9DWH - chains D and I of the 12 polymer chains in the assembly; structure by electron microscopy, 3.30 A resolution.

[Chain D]
Protein: Histone H2B type 1-C/E/F/G/I
From: Homo sapiens
Reference sequence: P62807 (H2B1C_HUMAN); residues 1-125 here correspond to UniProt positions 2-126 (UniProt number = residue number + 1)
Amino-acid sequence (125 residues; row label = number of the first residue in the row):
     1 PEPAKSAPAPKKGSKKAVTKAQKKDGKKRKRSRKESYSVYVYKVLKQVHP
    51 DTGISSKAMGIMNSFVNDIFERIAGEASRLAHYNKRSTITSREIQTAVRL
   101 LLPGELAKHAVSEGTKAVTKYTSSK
Unresolved in the structure: 1-31, 125
Swiss-Prot annotation at these positions:
  - modified residue: Pro1 (N-acetylproline), Glu2 (ADP-ribosyl glutamic acid), Lys5 (N6-(2-hydroxyisobutyryl)lysine), Ser6 (ADP-ribosylserine), Lys11 (N6-(beta-hydroxybutyryl)lysine), Lys12 (N6-(2-hydroxyisobutyryl)lysine), Ser14 (Phosphoserine), Lys15 (N6-acetyllysine), Lys16 (N6-(beta-hydroxybutyryl)lysine), Lys20 (N6-(2-hydroxyisobutyryl)lysine), Lys23 (N6-(2-hydroxyisobutyryl)lysine), Lys24 (N6-(2-hydroxyisobutyryl)lysine), Lys34 (N6-(2-hydroxyisobutyryl)lysine), Glu35 (PolyADP-ribosyl glutamic acid), Ser36 (Phosphoserine), Lys43 (N6-(2-hydroxyisobutyryl)lysine), Lys46 (N6-(2-hydroxyisobutyryl)lysine), Lys57 (N6,N6-dimethyllysine), Arg79 (Dimethylated arginine), Lys85 (N6,N6,N6-trimethyllysine) and 6 more in UniProt
  - glycosylation: Ser112 (O-linked (GlcNAc) serine)
  - cross-link (Glycyl lysine isopeptide (Lys-Gly)): Lys5 (interchain with G-Cter in SUMO2), Lys20 (interchain with G-Cter in SUMO2), Lys34 (interchain with G-Cter in ubiquitin), Lys120 (interchain with G-Cter in ubiquitin)

[Chain I]
Molecule: 601 I strand (damaged strand 1)
Sequence (117 nucleotides; each row starts with the number of its first residue):
     1 ATCGAGAATCCCGGTGCCGAGGCCGCTCAATTGGTCGTAGACAGCTCTAG
    51 CACCGCTTAAACGCACGTACGCGCTGTCCCCCGCGTTTTAACCGCCAAGG
   101 GGATTACTCCCTAGTCT

[How chain D and chain I interact]
Pairs across the interface - 11 pairs, chain D then chain I:
  Arg33(D) with DC28(I), sugar contact
  Tyr42(D) with DG21(I), sugar contact; DG22(I), hydrogen bond to the phosphate
  Gly53(D) with DG21(I), phosphate contact
  Ile54(D) with DA20(I), sugar contact; DG21(I), hydrogen bond to the phosphate
  Ser56(D) with DA20(I), phosphate contact
  Arg86(D) with DG40(I), phosphate contact; DA41(I), salt bridge to the phosphate
  Ser87(D) with DG40(I), hydrogen bond to the phosphate
  Thr88(D) with DG40(I), phosphate contact
Also at the interface, not in a pair above, chain D (11 interface residues in all): Glu35, Ser55, Lys85
Also at the interface, not in a pair above, chain I (9 interface residues in all): DT27, DA29, DA39

[Overview]
Chain D and chain I form an interface of 11 and 9 residues respectively, with 3 hydrogen bonds and 1 salt
bridge. Polar pairs include Tyr42(D)-DG22(I), Ile54(D)-DG21(I) and Ser87(D)-DG40(I).
Here chain D is Histone H2B type 1-C/E/F/G/I (Homo sapiens) and chain I is 601 I strand (damaged strand 1).
Entry 9DWH (DNA Polymerase Beta bound to a nucleosome containing a 1-nt gap at SHL-4.5 (State 2, composite))
was determined by electron microscopy.
